Entry 3NVY (X-ray diffraction, 2.00 A resolution); this record covers chains C and L of the 6 polymer chains in the assembly.

== Chain C (and L) ==
Protein: Xanthine dehydrogenase/oxidase
From: Bos taurus
Notes: EC 1.17.1.4, 1.17.3.2; fragment: Molybdenum Binding Domain; chain L of this document is another copy of the same molecule, construct and numbering; everything in this record applies to it too
UniProtKB: P80457 (XDH_BOVIN); residues 571-1326 here = UniProt positions 571-1326
Chain sequence (756 residues; each row starts with the number of its first residue):
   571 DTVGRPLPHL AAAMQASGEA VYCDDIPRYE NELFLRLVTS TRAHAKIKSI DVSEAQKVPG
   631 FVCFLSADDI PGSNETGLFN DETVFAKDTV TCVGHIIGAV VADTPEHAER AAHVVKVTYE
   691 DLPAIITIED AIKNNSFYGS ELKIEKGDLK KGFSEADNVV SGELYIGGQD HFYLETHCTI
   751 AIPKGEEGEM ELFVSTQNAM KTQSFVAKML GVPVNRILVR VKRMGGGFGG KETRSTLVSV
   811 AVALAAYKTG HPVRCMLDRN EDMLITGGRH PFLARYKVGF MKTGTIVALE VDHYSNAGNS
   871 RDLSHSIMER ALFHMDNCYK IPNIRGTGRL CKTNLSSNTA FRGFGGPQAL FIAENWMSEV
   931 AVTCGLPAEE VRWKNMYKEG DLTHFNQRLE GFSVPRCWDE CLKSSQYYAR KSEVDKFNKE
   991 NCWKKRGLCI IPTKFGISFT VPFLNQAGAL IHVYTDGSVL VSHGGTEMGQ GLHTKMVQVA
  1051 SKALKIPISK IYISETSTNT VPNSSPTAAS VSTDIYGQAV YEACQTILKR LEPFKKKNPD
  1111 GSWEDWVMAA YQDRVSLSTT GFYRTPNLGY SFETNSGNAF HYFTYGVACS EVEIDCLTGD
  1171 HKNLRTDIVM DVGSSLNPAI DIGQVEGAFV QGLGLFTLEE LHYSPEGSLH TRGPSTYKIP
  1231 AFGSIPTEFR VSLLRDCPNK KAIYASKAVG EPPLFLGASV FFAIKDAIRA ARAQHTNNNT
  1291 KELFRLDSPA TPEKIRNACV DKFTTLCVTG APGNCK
Residues lining bound ligands:
  - MTE (phosphonic acidmono-(2-amino-5,6-dimercapto-4-oxo-3,7,8a,9,10,10a-hexahydro-4H-8-oxa-1,3,9,10-tetraaza-anthracen-7-ylmethyl)ester): Gly-796, Gly-797, Phe-798, Gly-799, Arg-912, Met-1038, Gly-1039, Gln-1040, Leu-1042, Thr-1077, Ala-1078, Ala-1079, Ser-1080, Val-1081, Ser-1082, Thr-1083, Gln-1194, Gly-1260, Glu-1261
  - 3,5,7,3',4'-pentahydroxyflavone (QUE): Leu-648, Lys-771, Glu-802, Leu-873, Ser-876, Arg-880, Phe-914, Ser-1008, Phe-1009, Thr-1010, Val-1011, Phe-1013, Leu-1014, Pro-1076, Ala-1078, Ala-1079

== Interface between chain C and chain L ==
Contacting residue pairs (125; chain C residue first):
  Met-584(C) / Glu-756(L)
  Met-584(C) / Glu-757(L)
  Glu-589(C) / Glu-756(L)
  Ala-590(C) / Glu-756(L)
  Val-591(C) / Lys-754(L)
  Val-591(C) / Glu-756(L)  hydrogen bond (backbone-side chain)
  Pro-597(C) / Tyr-599(L)
  Pro-597(C) / Asn-601(L)
  Arg-598(C) / Tyr-599(L)
  Arg-598(C) / Glu-600(L)  salt bridge
  Tyr-599(C) / Pro-597(L)
  Tyr-599(C) / Arg-598(L)
  Tyr-599(C) / Tyr-599(L)  hydrogen bond
  Tyr-599(C) / Glu-600(L)
  Glu-600(C) / Arg-598(L)  salt bridge
  Glu-600(C) / Tyr-599(L)
  Glu-600(C) / Glu-600(L)
  Lys-754(C) / Val-591(L)
  Gly-755(C) / Glu-589(L)
  Glu-756(C) / Met-584(L)
  Glu-756(C) / Glu-589(L)
  Glu-756(C) / Ala-590(L)
  Glu-756(C) / Val-591(L)  hydrogen bond (side chain-backbone)
  Glu-756(C) / Lys-792(L)  salt bridge
  Glu-756(C) / Arg-793(L)  salt bridge
  Glu-757(C) / Met-584(L)
  Glu-757(C) / Tyr-1062(L)
  Glu-759(C) / Lys-792(L)  salt bridge
  Glu-759(C) / Tyr-1062(L)  hydrogen bond
  Glu-759(C) / Ser-1064(L)  hydrogen bond
  Glu-761(C) / Arg-790(L)  salt bridge
  Met-770(C) / Thr-1025(L)
  Met-770(C) / Tyr-1121(L)
  Gln-773(C) / Tyr-1024(L)
  Pro-783(C) / Asp-1026(L)
  Pro-783(C) / Ser-1028(L)
  Val-784(C) / Tyr-1024(L)  hydrophobic
  Val-784(C) / Asp-1026(L)  hydrogen bond (backbone-side chain)
  Val-784(C) / Ser-1028(L)
  Asn-785(C) / Ser-1028(L)  hydrogen bond (backbone-side chain)
  Asn-785(C) / Val-1029(L)  hydrogen bond (side chain-backbone)
  Asn-785(C) / Leu-1030(L)
  Asn-785(C) / Lys-1060(L)
  Asn-785(C) / Ile-1061(L)
  Asn-785(C) / Tyr-1062(L)
  Arg-786(C) / Tyr-1062(L)
  Arg-790(C) / Glu-761(L)  salt bridge
  Arg-790(C) / Arg-790(L)
  Lys-792(C) / Glu-756(L)
  Lys-792(C) / Glu-759(L)  salt bridge
  Arg-793(C) / Glu-756(L)  salt bridge
  Pro-1012(C) / Arg-1124(L)  hydrogen bond (backbone-side chain)
  Phe-1013(C) / Tyr-1121(L)
  Phe-1013(C) / Gln-1122(L)
  Phe-1013(C) / Arg-1124(L)
  Leu-1014(C) / Tyr-1121(L)
  Asn-1015(C) / Arg-1124(L)  hydrogen bond (backbone-side chain)
  Gln-1016(C) / Tyr-1121(L)
  Gln-1016(C) / Arg-1124(L)
  Leu-1020(C) / Leu-1020(L)  hydrophobic
  Leu-1020(C) / Asn-1069(L)
  His-1022(C) / Thr-1068(L)
  His-1022(C) / Asn-1069(L)  hydrogen bond (side chain-backbone)
  His-1022(C) / Thr-1070(L)
  His-1022(C) / Pro-1072(L)
  Val-1023(C) / Asn-1073(L)  hydrogen bond (backbone-side chain)
  Tyr-1024(C) / Gln-773(L)
  Tyr-1024(C) / Val-784(L)  hydrophobic
  Tyr-1024(C) / Thr-1068(L)  hydrogen bond (side chain-backbone)
  Tyr-1024(C) / Asn-1069(L)
  Tyr-1024(C) / Pro-1072(L)  hydrophobic
  Tyr-1024(C) / Asn-1073(L)
  Thr-1025(C) / Met-770(L)
  Thr-1025(C) / Asn-1073(L)
  Asp-1026(C) / Pro-783(L)
  Asp-1026(C) / Val-784(L)  hydrogen bond (side chain-backbone)
  Ser-1028(C) / Pro-783(L)
  Ser-1028(C) / Val-784(L)
  Ser-1028(C) / Asn-785(L)  hydrogen bond (side chain-backbone)
  Val-1029(C) / Asn-785(L)  hydrogen bond (backbone-side chain)
  Leu-1030(C) / Asn-785(L)
  Lys-1060(C) / Asn-785(L)  hydrogen bond (backbone-side chain)
  Ile-1061(C) / Asn-785(L)
  Tyr-1062(C) / Glu-757(L)
  Tyr-1062(C) / Glu-759(L)  hydrogen bond
  Tyr-1062(C) / Asn-785(L)
  Tyr-1062(C) / Arg-786(L)
  Ser-1064(C) / Glu-759(L)  hydrogen bond
  Thr-1068(C) / Tyr-1024(L)  hydrogen bond (backbone-side chain)
  Asn-1069(C) / His-1022(L)  hydrogen bond (backbone-side chain)
  Asn-1069(C) / Tyr-1024(L)
  Asn-1069(C) / Leu-1030(L)
  Asn-1069(C) / Thr-1070(L)
  Thr-1070(C) / His-1022(L)
  Thr-1070(C) / Asn-1069(L)
  Pro-1072(C) / His-1022(L)
  Pro-1072(C) / Tyr-1024(L)  hydrophobic
  Pro-1072(C) / Ser-1128(L)
  Asn-1073(C) / Val-1023(L)  hydrogen bond (side chain-backbone)
  Asn-1073(C) / Tyr-1024(L)
  Asn-1073(C) / Thr-1025(L)
  Asn-1073(C) / Tyr-1121(L)
  Asn-1073(C) / Leu-1127(L)
  Tyr-1121(C) / Met-770(L)
  Tyr-1121(C) / Phe-1013(L)
  Tyr-1121(C) / Leu-1014(L)
  Tyr-1121(C) / Gln-1016(L)
  Tyr-1121(C) / Asn-1073(L)
  Gln-1122(C) / Phe-1013(L)
  Asp-1123(C) / Arg-1134(L)  hydrogen bond (backbone-side chain)
  Arg-1124(C) / Pro-1012(L)  hydrogen bond (side chain-backbone)
  Arg-1124(C) / Phe-1013(L)
  Arg-1124(C) / Asn-1015(L)  hydrogen bond (side chain-backbone)
  Arg-1124(C) / Gln-1016(L)
  Arg-1124(C) / Phe-1132(L)
  Arg-1124(C) / Arg-1134(L)
  Arg-1124(C) / Thr-1135(L)  hydrogen bond (side chain-backbone)
  Ser-1126(C) / Phe-1132(L)
  Leu-1127(C) / Asn-1073(L)
  Ser-1128(C) / Pro-1072(L)
  Phe-1132(C) / Arg-1124(L)
  Phe-1132(C) / Ser-1126(L)
  Arg-1134(C) / Asp-1123(L)  salt bridge
  Arg-1134(C) / Arg-1124(L)
  Thr-1135(C) / Arg-1124(L)  hydrogen bond (backbone-side chain)
Also at the interface, not in a pair above, chain C (63 interface residues in all): Asn-601, Ser-774, Leu-788, Val-1125, Thr-1129, Thr-1130, Leu-1138
Also at the interface, not in a pair above, chain L (62 interface residues in all): Gly-755, Leu-788, Val-1125, Thr-1129, Thr-1130, Leu-1138

== Summary ==
63 residues of chain C and 62 residues of chain L are in contact; the contacts include 27 hydrogen bonds and
10 salt bridges. Polar pairs include Arg-598(C)/Glu-600(L), Glu-756(C)/Lys-792(L) and Glu-756(C)/Arg-793(L).
Ligands of chain C: compound MTE and 3,5,7,3',4'-pentahydroxyflavone.
Both chains are Xanthine dehydrogenase/oxidase (Bos taurus). Entry 3NVY (Crystal Structure of Bovine Xanthine
Oxidase in Complex with Quercetin) was determined by X-ray diffraction.
